PDB entry 6RDA | electron microscopy, 3.04 A resolution | chains 4 and T of the 13 polymer chains in the assembly

== Chain 4 ==
Protein: Mitochondrial ATP synthase associated protein ASA4
Organism: Polytomella sp. Pringsheim 198.80
UniProt: D7NIZ2 (D7NIZ2_9CHLO); numbering as in UniProt (aligned over 1-294)
Sequence (294 residues; row label = number of the first residue in the row):
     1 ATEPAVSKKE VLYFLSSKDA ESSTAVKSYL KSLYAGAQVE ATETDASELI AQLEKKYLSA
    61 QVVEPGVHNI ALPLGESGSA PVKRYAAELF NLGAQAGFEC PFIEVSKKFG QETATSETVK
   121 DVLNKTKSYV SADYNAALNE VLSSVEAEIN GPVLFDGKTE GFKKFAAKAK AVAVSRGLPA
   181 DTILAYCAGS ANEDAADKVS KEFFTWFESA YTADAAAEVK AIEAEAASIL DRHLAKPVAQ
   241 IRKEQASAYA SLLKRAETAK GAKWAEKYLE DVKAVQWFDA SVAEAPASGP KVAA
Unresolved in the structure: 1-4

== Chain T ==
Protein: ATP synthase subunit alpha
Organism: Polytomella sp. Pringsheim 198.80
UniProt: A0ZW40 (A0ZW40_9CHLO); numbering as in UniProt (aligned over 1-562)
Sequence (562 residues; each row starts with the number of its first residue):
     1 MRSPAAFVAR SGLFKASLGQ SNWAQKAEQM MASVTRTFAA DAKALDELRK PKFSSKYLIQ
    61 HVSQKLIPAV KEWEKSYQPP VIHLGRVLSV GDGIARVYGL KSVQAGELVC FDSGVKGMAL
   121 NLQADHVGVV VFGNDSVIHQ GDLVYRTGQI VNVPIGPGTL GRVTDGLGQP IDGKGPLTNV
   181 RSSLVEVKAP GIIARQSVRE PLFTGVKAVD ALVPIGRGQR ELIIGDRQTG KTAVAIDAII
   241 HQKNCNEQVP KAQRVYCVYV AVGQKRSTVA QLVKLFTQTG AMRYTIMVSA TASDAAPLQF
   301 LAPYSGCAMA EYFRDTGKHG LIIYDDLSKQ SVAYRQMSLL LRRPPGREAF PGDVFYLHSR
   361 LLERAAKLSK ELGGGSLTAF PVIETQAGDV SAYIATNVIS ITDGQIFLET ELFYKGIRPA
   421 LNVGLSVSRV GSAAQFPGMK QVAGTLKLEL AQYREVAAFA QFGSDLDAAT QYVLERGARL
   481 TEMLKQKQFA PIPIERQTVA VYAATKGFLD KVRVQDIVAA EEAVISQVNP AVFKILKANG
   541 KITPALDAHL KAELRKVKLP GA
Unresolved in the structure: 1-39, 80-562
Construct notes: conflict Arg266 (Lys in A0ZW40)

== How chain 4 and chain T interact ==
Residue-residue contacts (55; chain 4 residue first):
  Glu10(4) - Gln60(T)  hydrogen bond
  Lys18(4) - Arg49(T)  hydrogen bond (backbone-side chain)
  Ala20(4) - Asp46(T)
  Ala20(4) - Arg49(T)
  Ala20(4) - Lys50(T)
  Glu21(4) - Lys50(T)
  Glu21(4) - Pro51(T)
  Glu21(4) - Lys56(T)
  Ser47(4) - Glu74(T)  hydrogen bond
  Ile50(4) - Val70(T)  hydrophobic
  Ile50(4) - Glu74(T)
  Leu53(4) - Leu66(T)  hydrophobic
  Leu53(4) - Ile67(T)  hydrophobic
  Glu54(4) - Ile67(T)
  Tyr57(4) - Ile59(T)
  Tyr57(4) - Val62(T)  hydrophobic
  Tyr57(4) - Ser63(T)
  Tyr57(4) - Leu66(T)  hydrophobic
  Ala60(4) - Ile59(T)  hydrophobic
  Gln61(4) - Lys56(T)
  Gln61(4) - Ile59(T)
  Gln61(4) - Gln60(T)  hydrogen bond
  Gln61(4) - Ser63(T)
  Glu64(4) - Ser54(T)
  Glu64(4) - Ser55(T)  hydrogen bond (side chain-backbone)
  Pro65(4) - Pro51(T)
  Pro65(4) - Lys56(T)
  His68(4) - Pro51(T)
  His68(4) - Phe53(T)
  His68(4) - Ser54(T)
  Asn69(4) - Pro51(T)
  Lys263(4) - Tyr57(T)
  Trp264(4) - Tyr57(T)
  Trp264(4) - Leu58(T)
  Lys267(4) - Tyr57(T)
  Tyr268(4) - Phe53(T)
  Asp271(4) - Lys52(T)
  Asp271(4) - Phe53(T)
  Val272(4) - Phe53(T)  hydrophobic
  Ala274(4) - Lys43(T)
  Ala274(4) - Lys52(T)
  Val275(4) - Lys52(T)
  Trp277(4) - Ala40(T)  hydrogen bond (side chain-backbone)
  Trp277(4) - Ala42(T)
  Trp277(4) - Lys43(T)
  Trp277(4) - Leu48(T)  hydrophobic
  Glu284(4) - Asp41(T)
  Lys291(4) - Ala42(T)
  Lys291(4) - Lys43(T)
  Val292(4) - Ala42(T)
  Val292(4) - Ala44(T)
  Val292(4) - Leu48(T)  hydrophobic
  Ala293(4) - Ala42(T)
  Ala293(4) - Lys43(T)
  Ala293(4) - Ala44(T)  hydrophobic
Interface residues without a listed pair, chain 4 (31 interface residues in all): Phe14, Asp19, Thr24
Interface residues without a listed pair, chain T (27 interface residues in all): Gln64, Lys71

== Overview ==
Chain 4 and chain T form an interface of 31 and 27 residues respectively, with 6 hydrogen bonds. Among the
polar pairs are Glu10(4)-Gln60(T), Lys18(4)-Arg49(T) and Ser47(4)-Glu74(T).
Here chain 4 is Mitochondrial ATP synthase associated protein ASA4 and chain T is ATP synthase subunit alpha,
both from Polytomella sp. Pringsheim 198.80. Entry 6RDA (CryoEM structure of Polytomella F-ATP synthase,
Primary rotary state 1, monomer-masked refinement) was determined by electron microscopy (same publication as
6RD4, 6RD5, 6RD6, 6RD7, 6RD8, 6RD9 and 46 further entries).
